4A21 - chains A and B; structure by X-ray diffraction, 2.35 A resolution.

# Chain A (and B)
Name: Fructose-bisphosphate aldolase
Source organism: Mycobacterium tuberculosis
Notes: EC 4.1.2.13; chain B of this document is another copy of the same molecule, construct and numbering; everything in this record applies to it too
Reference sequence: P67475 (ALF_MYCTU); residues 1-344 here = UniProt positions 1-344
Chain sequence (344 residues; each row starts with the number of its first residue):
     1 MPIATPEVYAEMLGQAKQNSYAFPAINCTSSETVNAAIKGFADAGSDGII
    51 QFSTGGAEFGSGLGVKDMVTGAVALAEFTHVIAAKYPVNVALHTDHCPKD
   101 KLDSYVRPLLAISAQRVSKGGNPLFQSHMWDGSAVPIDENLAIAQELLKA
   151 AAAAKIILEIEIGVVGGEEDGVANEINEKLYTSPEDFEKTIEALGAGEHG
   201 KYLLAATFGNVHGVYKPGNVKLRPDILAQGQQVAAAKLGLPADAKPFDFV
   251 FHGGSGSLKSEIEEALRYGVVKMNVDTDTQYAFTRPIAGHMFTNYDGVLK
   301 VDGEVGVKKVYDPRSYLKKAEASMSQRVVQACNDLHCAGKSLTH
Unresolved in the structure: 1, 164-180, 211-221, 344
Bound ions: Na+ site 1: Thr94, Asp95, Met129; Na+ site 2 near Asp95 (its only coordinating residue here)
Reported in the primary citation:
  - conformationally variable residues (order/disorder transition): Val211 to Lys221

# How chain A and chain B interact
Residue-residue contacts (102):
  Thr29(A) with Arg314(B)
  Ser30(A) with Ser31(B); Glu32(B), hydrogen bond
  Ser31(A) with Ser30(B); Ser31(B), hydrogen bond (side chain-backbone)
  Glu32(A) with Ser30(B), hydrogen bond; Glu32(B); Phe59(B)
  Asn35(A) with Gly60(B), hydrogen bond (side chain-backbone); Ser61(B); Gly62(B)
  Lys39(A) with Gly64(B)
  Gly55(A) with Arg314(B), hydrogen bond (backbone-side chain)
  Gly56(A) with Arg314(B)
  Phe59(A) with Arg314(B); Leu317(B), hydrophobic; Lys318(B)
  Gly60(A) with Asn35(B), hydrogen bond (backbone-side chain); Phe78(B); Ile82(B)
  Ser61(A) with Asn35(B); Ile82(B)
  Gly62(A) with Asn35(B); Glu321(B)
  Leu63(A) with Lys39(B); Lys318(B); Glu321(B), hydrogen bond (backbone-side chain); Ala322(B), hydrophobic
  Gly64(A) with Lys39(B); Tyr86(B), hydrogen bond (backbone-side chain)
  Val65(A) with Lys85(B); Tyr86(B), hydrophobic
  Thr70(A) with Val81(B); Ile82(B); Lys85(B)
  Ala74(A) with Phe78(B); Val81(B), hydrophobic; Ile82(B), hydrophobic
  Leu75(A) with Phe78(B)
  Phe78(A) with Gly60(B); Ala74(B), hydrophobic
  Val81(A) with Val73(B), hydrophobic; Ala74(B); Glu77(B)
  Ile82(A) with Gly60(B); Ser61(B); Thr70(B); Ala74(B), hydrophobic
  Lys85(A) with Thr70(B)
  Tyr86(A) with Gly64(B); Val65(B)
  Asp276(A) with Lys308(B), salt bridge
  Thr277(A) with Lys308(B), hydrogen bond; Tyr311(B)
  Gln280(A) with Tyr311(B); Asp312(B); Pro313(B)
  Tyr281(A) with Val298(B); Leu299(B); Lys300(B), hydrogen bond (side chain-backbone); Tyr311(B), hydrophobic
  Phe283(A) with Pro313(B), hydrophobic; Tyr316(B)
  Thr284(A) with Met291(B); Tyr311(B), hydrogen bond (side chain-backbone); Tyr316(B), hydrogen bond
  Arg285(A) with Leu299(B)
  Ile287(A) with Met291(B), hydrophobic; Tyr316(B)
  Met291(A) with Met291(B), hydrophobic; Phe292(B)
  Phe292(A) with Met291(B); Phe292(B), hydrophobic; Leu299(B), hydrophobic
  Tyr295(A) with Phe292(B), hydrophobic
  Val298(A) with Tyr281(B)
  Leu299(A) with Tyr281(B); Arg285(B)
  Lys300(A) with Tyr281(B), hydrogen bond (backbone-side chain)
  Lys308(A) with Asp276(B), salt bridge; Thr277(B); Gln280(B)
  Tyr311(A) with Thr277(B); Gln280(B); Tyr281(B), hydrophobic; Thr284(B), hydrogen bond (backbone-side chain)
  Asp312(A) with Gln280(B)
  Pro313(A) with Gln280(B); Phe283(B), hydrophobic; Thr284(B)
  Arg314(A) with Thr29(B); Gly55(B); Phe59(B)
  Tyr316(A) with Phe283(B); Thr284(B), hydrogen bond; Ile287(B)
  Leu317(A) with Phe59(B), hydrophobic
  Lys318(A) with Phe59(B); Leu63(B)
  Glu321(A) with Gly62(B); Leu63(B), hydrogen bond (side chain-backbone)
  Ala322(A) with Leu63(B)
Other interface residues (no listed pair), chain A (51 interface residues in all): Asp67, Val73, Glu77, Ala288
Other interface residues (no listed pair), chain B (50 interface residues in all): Gly56, Leu75, Ala288, Tyr295

# Summary
Chain A and chain B form an interface of 51 and 50 residues respectively, with 16 hydrogen bonds and 2 salt
bridges. Among the polar pairs are Asp276(A)-Lys308(B), Ser30(A)-Glu32(B) and Ser31(A)-Ser31(B). The Na+ site
1 is built by Thr94(A), Asp95(A) and Met129(A). From the paper: conformational variability at Val211(A).
Both chains are Fructose-bisphosphate aldolase (Mycobacterium tuberculosis). Entry 4A21 (Structure of
Mycobacterium tuberculosis fructose 1,6-bisphosphate aldolase bound to sulfate) was determined by X-ray
diffraction, deposited together with 4A22.
